Entry 3G2H (X-ray diffraction, 2.03 A resolution); this record covers chain A.

[Chain A]
Name: Glycogen phosphorylase, muscle form
Source organism: Oryctolagus cuniculus
Notes: EC 2.4.1.1
Reference sequence: P00489 (PYGM_RABIT); residues 1-842 here correspond to UniProt positions 2-843 (UniProt number = residue number + 1)
Sequence (842 residues; row label = number of the first residue in the row):
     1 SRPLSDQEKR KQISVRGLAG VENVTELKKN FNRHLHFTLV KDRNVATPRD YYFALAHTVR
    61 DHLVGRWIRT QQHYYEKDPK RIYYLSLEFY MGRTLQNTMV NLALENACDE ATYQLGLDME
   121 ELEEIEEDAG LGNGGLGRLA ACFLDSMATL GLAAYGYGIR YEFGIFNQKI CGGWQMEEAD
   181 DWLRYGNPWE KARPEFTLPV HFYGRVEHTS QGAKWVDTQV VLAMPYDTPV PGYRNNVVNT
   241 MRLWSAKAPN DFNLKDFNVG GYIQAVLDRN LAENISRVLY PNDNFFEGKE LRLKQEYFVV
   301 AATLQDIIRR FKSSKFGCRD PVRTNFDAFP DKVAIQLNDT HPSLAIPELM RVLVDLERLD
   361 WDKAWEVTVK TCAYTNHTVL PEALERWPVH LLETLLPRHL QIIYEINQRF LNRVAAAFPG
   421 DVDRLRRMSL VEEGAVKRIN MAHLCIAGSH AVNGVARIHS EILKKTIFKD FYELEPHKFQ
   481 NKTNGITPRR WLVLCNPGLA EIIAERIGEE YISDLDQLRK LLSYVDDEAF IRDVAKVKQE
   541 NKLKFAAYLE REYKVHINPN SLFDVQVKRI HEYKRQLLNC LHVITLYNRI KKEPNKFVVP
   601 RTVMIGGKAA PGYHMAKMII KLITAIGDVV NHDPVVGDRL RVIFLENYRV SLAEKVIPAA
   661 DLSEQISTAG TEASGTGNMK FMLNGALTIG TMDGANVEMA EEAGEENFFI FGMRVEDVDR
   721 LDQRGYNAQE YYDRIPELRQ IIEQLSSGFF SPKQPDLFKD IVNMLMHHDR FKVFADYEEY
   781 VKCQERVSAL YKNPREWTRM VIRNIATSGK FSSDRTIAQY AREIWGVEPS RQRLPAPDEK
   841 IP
Not modelled in the structure: 1-11, 252-260, 315-323, 837-842
Modified residues: K680 ((2S)-2-amino-6-[[3-hydroxy-2-methyl-5-(phosphonooxymethyl)pyridin-4-yl]methylideneamino]hexanoic acid; LLP)
Ligand contacts:
  - inosinic acid (IMP): Q71, Q72, Y75, Y155, F196, R242, R309, R310
  - 1-glucosyl-4-phenyl-1H-1,2,3-triazole (KOT; 1-beta-D-glucopyranosyl-4-phenyl-1H-1,2,3-triazole): G135, L136, L139, D283, D339, H341, H377, T378, A383, V455, N484, Y573, E672, A673, S674, G675, T676
Curated features (UniProtKB/Swiss-Prot):
  - binding site (AMP): D42, Y75, R309 to C318
  - site: C108 (Involved in the association of subunits), C142 (Involved in the association of subunits), Y155 (Can be labeled by an AMP analog)
  - modified residue: S1 (N-acetylserine), S14 (Phosphoserine), Y203 (Phosphotyrosine), Y226 (Phosphotyrosine), S429 (Phosphoserine), Y472 (Phosphotyrosine), S513 (Phosphoserine), K680 (N6-(pyridoxal phosphate)lysine), S746 (Phosphoserine), S747 (Phosphoserine)

[In short]
Bound to chain A: 1-glucosyl-4-phenyl-1H-1,2,3-triazole and inosinic acid. UniProt lists 12 AMP-binding
residues.
Chain A is Glycogen phosphorylase, muscle form (Oryctolagus cuniculus); the structure, Crystal structure of
1-(beta-D-glucopyranosyl)-4-substituted-1,2,3-triazoles in complex with glycogen phosphorylase, was determined
by X-ray diffraction, deposited together with 3G2I, 3G2J, 3G2K, 3G2L and 3G2N.
